PDB entry 7QD7 | X-ray diffraction, 2.06 A resolution | chain AAA

# Chain AAA
Molecule: TarM(Se)_G117R
Source organism: Escherichia coli BL21(DE3)
Amino-acid sequence (508 residues; each row starts with the number of its first residue; numbers below 1 keep their minus sign (Met-15 is residue -15)):
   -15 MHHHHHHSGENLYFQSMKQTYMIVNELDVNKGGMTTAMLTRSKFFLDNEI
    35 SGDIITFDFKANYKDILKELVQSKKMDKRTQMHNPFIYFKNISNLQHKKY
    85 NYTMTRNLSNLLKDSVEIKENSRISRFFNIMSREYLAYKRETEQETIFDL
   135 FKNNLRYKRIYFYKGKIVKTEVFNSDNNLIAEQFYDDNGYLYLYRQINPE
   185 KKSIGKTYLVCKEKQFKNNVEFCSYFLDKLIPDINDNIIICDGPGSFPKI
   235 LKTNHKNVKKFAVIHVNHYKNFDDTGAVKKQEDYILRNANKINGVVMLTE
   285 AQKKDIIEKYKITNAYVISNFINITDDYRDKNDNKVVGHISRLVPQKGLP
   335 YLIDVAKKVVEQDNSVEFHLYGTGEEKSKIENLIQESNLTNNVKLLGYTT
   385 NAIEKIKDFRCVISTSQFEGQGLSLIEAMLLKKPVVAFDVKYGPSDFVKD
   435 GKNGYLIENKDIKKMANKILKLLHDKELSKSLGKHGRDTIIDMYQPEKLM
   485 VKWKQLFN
Not modelled in the structure: -15 to 0
From the paper describing this entry:
  - mutagenesis - R326A, Q330A, K331A: abolished catalytic activity
  - mutagenesis - E10A, K233A, K263A, E403A: decreased catalytic activity

# Overview
From the paper: E10A, K233A and K263A, among others, reduce catalytic activity; R326A, Q330A and K331A abolish
catalytic activity.
Chain AAA is TarM(Se)_G117R (Escherichia coli BL21(DE3)); the structure, TarM(Se)_G117R, was determined by
X-ray diffraction together with 8P1X, 8P20, 7QH9 and 7QNT from the same study.
